Entry 6WDQ (X-ray diffraction, 3.40 A resolution); this record covers chains A and D of the 4 polymer chains in the assembly.

Chain A:
Protein: Interleukin-12 subunit beta
From: Homo sapiens
UniProt: P29460 (IL12B_HUMAN); residue numbers follow UniProt; this construct covers 21-328
Chain sequence (308 residues; each row starts with the number of its first residue):
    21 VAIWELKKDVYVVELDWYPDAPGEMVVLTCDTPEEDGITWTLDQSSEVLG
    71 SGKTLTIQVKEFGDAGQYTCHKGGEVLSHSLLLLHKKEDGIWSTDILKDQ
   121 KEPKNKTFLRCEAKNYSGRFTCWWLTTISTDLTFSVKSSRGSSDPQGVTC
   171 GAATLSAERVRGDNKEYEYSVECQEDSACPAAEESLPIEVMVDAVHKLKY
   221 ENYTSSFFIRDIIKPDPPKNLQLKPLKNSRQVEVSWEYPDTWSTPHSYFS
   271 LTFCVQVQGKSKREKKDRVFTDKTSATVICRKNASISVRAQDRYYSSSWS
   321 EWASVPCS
Not modelled in the structure: 283-286, 328
UniProt features mapped onto this chain:
  - glycosylation: Asn-135 (N-linked (GlcNAc...) asparagine), Asn-222 (N-linked (GlcNAc...) asparagine), Trp-319 (C-linked (Man) tryptophan)
Disulfide bonds: Cys-50/Cys-90, Cys-131/Cys-142, Cys-170/Cys-193, Cys-300/Cys-327
Glycans and other covalent adducts: N-acetylglucosamine (NAG) linked to Asn-125, Asn-222
What the authors report for this chain:
  - mutagenesis - E81A, F82A: decreased signaling in response to IL-12
  - mutagenesis - E81A, F82A: decreased signaling in response to IL-23
  - mutagenesis - P39A/D40A/E81A/F82A: decreased signaling

Chain D:
Protein: Interleukin-12 receptor subunit beta-1
From: Homo sapiens
UniProt: P42701 (I12R1_HUMAN), isoform P42701-2; residue numbers follow UniProt; this construct covers 27-239
Chain sequence (219 residues; row label = number of the first residue in the row):
    27 SECCFQDPPYPDADSGSASGPRDLRCYRISSDRYECSWQYEGPTAGVSHF
    77 LRCCLSSGRCCYFAAGSATRLQFSDQAGVSVLYTVTLWVESWARNQTEKS
   127 PEVTLQLYNSVKYEPPLGDIKVSKLAGQLRMEWETPDNQVGAEVQFRHRT
   177 PSSPWKLGDCGPQDDDTESCLCPLEMNVAQEFQLRRRQLGSQGSSWSKWS
   227 SPVCVPPENPPQPHHHHHH
Not modelled in the structure: 40-42, 139-245
Construct notes: expression tag (240-245)
UniProt features mapped onto this chain:
  - motif: Trp-222 to Ser-226 (WSXWS motif)
  - glycosylation: Asn-121 (N-linked (GlcNAc...) asparagine)
  - natural variant: Arg-213 (R213W: In IMD30)
Disulfide bonds: Cys-29/Cys-87, Cys-52/Cys-62, Cys-80/Cys-86
What the authors report for this chain:
  - mutagenesis - Y109S/Q132L: increased binding to Interleukin-12 subunit beta (chain A)

How chain A and chain D interact:
Pairs across the interface (26):
  Trp-37(A) / Val-107(D)  hydrophobic
  Trp-37(A) / Leu-108(D)  hydrophobic
  Tyr-38(A) / Leu-108(D)
  Pro-39(A) / Gln-132(D)
  Pro-39(A) / Tyr-134(D)  hydrophobic
  Pro-39(A) / Asn-135(D)
  Asp-40(A) / Leu-108(D)  hydrogen bond (backbone-backbone)
  Asp-40(A) / Tyr-109(D)
  Asp-40(A) / Gln-132(D)  hydrogen bond
  Ala-41(A) / Tyr-109(D)  hydrogen bond (backbone-side chain)
  Lys-80(A) / Tyr-109(D)
  Glu-81(A) / Ser-106(D)  hydrogen bond
  Glu-81(A) / Leu-108(D)
  Phe-82(A) / Asp-101(D)
  Phe-82(A) / Gln-102(D)
  Glu-108(A) / Arg-54(D)  salt bridge
  Glu-108(A) / Tyr-134(D)  hydrogen bond
  Asp-115(A) / Ser-57(D)  hydrogen bond
  Asp-115(A) / Asp-58(D)
  His-216(A) / Gln-102(D)  hydrogen bond (backbone-side chain)
  Lys-217(A) / Glu-28(D)  salt bridge
  Lys-217(A) / Gln-102(D)
  Leu-218(A) / Gln-102(D)  hydrogen bond (backbone-side chain)
  Lys-219(A) / Asp-58(D)  salt bridge
  Lys-219(A) / Asp-101(D)  salt bridge
  Lys-219(A) / Gln-102(D)
From the paper, about this interface:
  - interface residues, chain A: Trp-37(A), Phe-82(A), His-216(A), Lys-217(A), Lys-219(A)
  - interface residues, chain D: Glu-28(D), Asp-58(D), Asp-101(D), Gln-102(D), Ser-106(D), Tyr-109(D), Gln-132(D), Tyr-134(D)

Overview:
14 residues of chain A face 13 of chain D across their interface; the contacts include 8 hydrogen bonds and 4
salt bridges. Among the polar pairs are Glu-108(A)/Arg-54(D), Lys-217(A)/Glu-28(D) and Lys-219(A)/Asp-58(D).
From the paper: E81A and F82A of chain A reduce signaling in response to IL-12; interface residues Trp-37(A),
Phe-82(A) and Glu-28(D) among others; 4 substitutions were tested in all.
Here chain A is Interleukin-12 subunit beta and chain D is Interleukin-12 receptor subunit beta-1, both from
Homo sapiens. Entry 6WDQ (IL23/IL23R/IL12Rb1 signaling complex) was determined by X-ray diffraction.
